6FVU - chains V and U of the 47 polymer chains in the assembly; structure by electron microscopy, 4.50 A resolution (low resolution: residue-level contacts below are approximate; hydrogen-bond / salt-bridge calls are withheld).

Chain V:
Name: Ubiquitin carboxyl-terminal hydrolase RPN11
Source organism: Saccharomyces cerevisiae (strain ATCC 204508 / S288c)
Notes: EC 3.4.19.12
UniProtKB: P43588 (RPN11_YEAST); residue numbers follow UniProt; this construct covers 18-306
Sequence (289 residues; numbered 18 to 306; the number before each row is that of its first residue):
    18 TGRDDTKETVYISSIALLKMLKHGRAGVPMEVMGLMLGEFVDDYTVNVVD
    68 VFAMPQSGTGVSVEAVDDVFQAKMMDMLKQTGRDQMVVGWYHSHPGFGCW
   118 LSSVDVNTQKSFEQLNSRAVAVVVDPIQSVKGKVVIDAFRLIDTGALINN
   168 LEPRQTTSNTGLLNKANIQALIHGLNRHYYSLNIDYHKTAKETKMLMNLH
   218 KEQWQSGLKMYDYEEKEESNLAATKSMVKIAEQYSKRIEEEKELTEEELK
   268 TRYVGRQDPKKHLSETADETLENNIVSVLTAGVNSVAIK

Chain U:
Name: 26S proteasome regulatory subunit RPN8
Source organism: Saccharomyces cerevisiae (strain ATCC 204508 / S288c)
UniProtKB: Q08723 (RPN8_YEAST); residue numbers follow UniProt; this construct covers 1-304
Sequence (304 residues; numbered 1 to 304; the number before each row is that of its first residue):
     1 MSLQHEKVTIAPLVLLSALDHYERTQTKENKRCVGVILGDANSSTIRVTN
    51 SFALPFEEDEKNSDVWFLDHNYIENMNEMCKKINAKEKLIGWYHSGPKLR
   101 ASDLKINELFKKYTQNNPLLLIVDVKQQGVGLPTDAYVAIEQVKDDGTST
   151 EKTFLHLPCTIEAEEAEEIGVEHLLRDVRDQAAGGLSIRLTNQLKSLKGL
   201 QSKLKDVVEYLDKVINKELPINHTILGKLQDVFNLLPNLGTPDDDEIDVE
   251 NHDRINISNNLQKALTVKTNDELMVIYISNLVRSIIAFDDLIENKIQNKK
   301 IQEQ

Interface between chain V and chain U:
Residue-residue contacts (128):
  Ser-31(V) with Leu-16(U); Leu-174(U)
  Ile-32(V) with Leu-13(U); Ser-17(U); Asp-20(U)
  Leu-34(V) with Gly-170(U)
  Leu-35(V) with Glu-167(U); Leu-174(U)
  Lys-36(V) with Phe-52(U)
  Leu-38(V) with Ala-166(U)
  Lys-39(V) with Glu-167(U)
  His-40(V) with Ile-83(U)
  Arg-42(V) with Glu-165(U); Ala-166(U)
  Val-66(V) with Arg-24(U)
  Asp-67(V) with Asp-20(U); Arg-24(U)
  Pro-72(V) with Lys-82(U)
  Phe-87(V) with Met-79(U); Lys-82(U)
  Lys-90(V) with Asn-75(U); Glu-78(U); Met-79(U)
  Met-91(V) with Met-76(U); Met-79(U)
  Met-94(V) with Tyr-72(U); Asn-75(U); Met-76(U)
  Thr-98(V) with Arg-24(U); Thr-25(U); Pro-55(U)
  Gly-99(V) with Arg-24(U)
  Arg-100(V) with His-21(U); Arg-24(U); Ala-53(U)
  Gln-102(V) with Arg-24(U)
  Ser-146(V) with Ile-169(U)
  Val-147(V) with Glu-165(U)
  Lys-148(V) with Ile-169(U)
  Val-151(V) with Ile-169(U); His-173(U)
  Tyr-203(V) with His-173(U); Leu-174(U)
  Lys-208(V) with Leu-19(U); Gln-127(U)
  Glu-209(V) with Leu-19(U)
  Lys-211(V) with Gln-127(U); Gly-129(U)
  Met-212(V) with Leu-15(U); Asp-124(U)
  Leu-213(V) with Leu-16(U); Val-171(U); Leu-175(U)
  Met-214(V) with Arg-179(U); Gln-181(U)
  Asn-215(V) with Val-130(U); Gly-131(U); Pro-133(U); Gln-181(U)
  Leu-216(V) with Leu-132(U); Ile-161(U); Arg-179(U); Gln-181(U)
  His-217(V) with Thr-160(U)
  Lys-218(V) with Leu-132(U); Thr-134(U); Asp-135(U); His-156(U)
  Glu-219(V) with Lys-203(U)
  Gln-220(V) with Gln-181(U); Asn-192(U)
  Trp-221(V) with Val-130(U); Gly-131(U); Gln-181(U); Lys-195(U); Ser-196(U)
  Gln-222(V) with Ser-196(U); Gly-199(U); Leu-200(U); Lys-203(U)
  Ser-223(V) with Asn-192(U); Ser-196(U)
  Gly-224(V) with Asn-192(U); Gln-193(U); Ser-196(U)
  Leu-225(V) with Ser-196(U); Leu-197(U)
  Tyr-230(V) with Glu-250(U); Arg-254(U)
  Glu-234(V) with Glu-250(U); Asp-253(U)
  Asn-237(V) with Glu-250(U); Asp-253(U); Arg-254(U)
  Thr-241(V) with Ile-257(U)
  Met-244(V) with Leu-261(U)
  Tyr-251(V) with Lys-268(U); Asp-271(U)
  Lys-277(V) with Lys-268(U); Asp-271(U); Glu-272(U)
  Leu-280(V) with Lys-268(U)
  Ser-281(V) with Leu-265(U); Lys-268(U)
  Ala-284(V) with Leu-261(U); Leu-265(U)
  Asp-285(V) with Leu-265(U)
  Thr-287(V) with Leu-261(U)
  Leu-288(V) with Ser-258(U); Leu-265(U)
  Glu-289(V) with Gly-185(U); Leu-186(U); Arg-189(U)
  Asn-290(V) with Arg-189(U)
  Asn-291(V) with Ile-257(U); Ser-258(U)
  Val-293(V) with Leu-186(U)
  Ser-294(V) with Arg-254(U)
  Val-295(V) with Asn-251(U); Arg-254(U)
  Leu-296(V) with Gln-193(U)
  Thr-297(V) with Gln-193(U)
  Ala-298(V) with Arg-254(U)
  Ser-302(V) with Leu-239(U); Ile-247(U)
  Ile-305(V) with Leu-236(U)
  Lys-306(V) with Pro-237(U); Asn-238(U)
Also at the interface, not in a pair above, chain V (79 interface residues in all): Ser-30, Ala-70, Leu-95, Gln-97, Gly-149, Lys-150, Lys-205, Thr-210, Lys-233, Ile-292, Val-300, Ala-304
Also at the interface, not in a pair above, chain U (80 interface residues in all): Pro-12, Glu-23, Thr-49, Leu-54, Cys-159, Glu-164, Arg-176, Asp-177, Leu-190, Ile-255, Gln-262

In short:
79 residues of chain V and 80 residues of chain U are in contact.
Here chain V is Ubiquitin carboxyl-terminal hydrolase RPN11 and chain U is 26S proteasome regulatory subunit
RPN8, both from Saccharomyces cerevisiae (strain ATCC 204508 / S288c). Entry 6FVU (26S proteasome, s2 state)
was determined by electron microscopy (same publication as 6FVW, 6FVT, 6FVV, 6FVX and 6FVY).
